6MUU - chains A and E of the 7 polymer chains in the assembly; structure by electron microscopy, 3.00 A resolution.

== Chain A ==
Molecule: Uncharacterized protein Csm1
From: Thermococcus onnurineus
UniProt: B6YWB8 (B6YWB8_THEON); numbering as in UniProt (aligned over 1-777)
Amino-acid sequence (791 residues; numbered -13 to 777; the number before each row is that of its first residue; numbers below 1 keep their minus sign (Met-13 is residue -13)):
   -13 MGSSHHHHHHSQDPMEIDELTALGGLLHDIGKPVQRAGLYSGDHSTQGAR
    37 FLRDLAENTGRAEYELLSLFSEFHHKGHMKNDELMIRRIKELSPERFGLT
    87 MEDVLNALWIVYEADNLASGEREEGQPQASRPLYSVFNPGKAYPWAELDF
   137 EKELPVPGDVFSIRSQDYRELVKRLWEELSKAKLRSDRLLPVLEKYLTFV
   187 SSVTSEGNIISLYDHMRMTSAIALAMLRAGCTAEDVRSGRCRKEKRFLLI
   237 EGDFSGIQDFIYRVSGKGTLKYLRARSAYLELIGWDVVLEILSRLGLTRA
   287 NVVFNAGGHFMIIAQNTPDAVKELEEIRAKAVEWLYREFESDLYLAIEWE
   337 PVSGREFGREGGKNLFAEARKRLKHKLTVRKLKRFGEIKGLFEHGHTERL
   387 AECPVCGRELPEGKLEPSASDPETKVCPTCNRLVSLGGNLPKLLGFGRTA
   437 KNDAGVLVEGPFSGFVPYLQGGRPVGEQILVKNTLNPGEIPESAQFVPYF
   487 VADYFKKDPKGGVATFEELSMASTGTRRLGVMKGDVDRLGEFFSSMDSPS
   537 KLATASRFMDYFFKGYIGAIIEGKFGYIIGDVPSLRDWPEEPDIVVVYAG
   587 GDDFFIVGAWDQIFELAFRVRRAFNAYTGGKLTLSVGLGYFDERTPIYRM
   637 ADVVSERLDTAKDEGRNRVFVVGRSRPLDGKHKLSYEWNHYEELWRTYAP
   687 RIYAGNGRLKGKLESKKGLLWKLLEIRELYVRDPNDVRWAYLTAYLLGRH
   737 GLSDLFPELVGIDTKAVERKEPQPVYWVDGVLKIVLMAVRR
Disordered / not traced: -13 to -3
Differences from the reference sequence: initiating methionine (-13); expression tag (-12 to 0)
Bound ions: Zn2+: Cys389, Cys392, Cys413
UniProt features mapped onto this chain:
  - mutagenesis: Asp15 (D15N: Loss of ssDNase activity)
What the authors report for this chain:
  - catalytic residues: His14, Asp15
  - mutagenesis - E107A, E109A/E110A: increased catalytic activity on ssDNA
  - conformationally variable residues (order/disorder transition): Glu107 to Ala115
  - mutagenesis - H14A/D15A, K18A, H60A/H61A, D101A, R108A: abolished catalytic activity on ssDNA

== Chain E ==
Molecule: Uncharacterized protein Csm4
From: Thermococcus onnurineus
UniProt: B6YWC1 (B6YWC1_THEON); numbering as in UniProt (aligned over 1-289)
Amino-acid sequence (289 residues; each row starts with the number of its first residue):
     1 MPKFIAVKLIPKGPFRDIPRADTLFGAIGNAISAIHGQSAVEELVDAFVG
    51 GARISSAFPYSGDTYYLPKPLSVEPALEGILTGLDEEERYTTAKRLRKAK
   101 YLDLKNFELALRLRPFTIPEEIPYARVDVPRVVLDRVTQDSSIYFWEEIR
   151 FREKSGVYFLYSGPREVFDGYIAPAMRFLGDTGIGGKSTWGAGLFEVEFH
   201 EMKIDAPGSEYSVTLSNALPTKTPVLWRLLRKGGWSFGRRKPRMTFIAEG
   251 SIVKNDPGGMERLELGLSHEVYVYGLTFPLGVELPEGLE
Disordered / not traced: 1, 287-289
What the authors report for this chain:
  - mutagenesis - Y144A, W235A: unchanged catalytic activity

== Interface between chain A and chain E ==
Pairs across the interface (47; chain A residue first):
  Arg249(A) - Arg243(E)
  Glu326(A) - Arg231(E)  salt bridge
  Ser327(A) - Arg231(E)
  His361(A) - Pro75(E)  hydrogen bond (side chain-backbone)
  Leu368(A) - Leu71(E)  hydrophobic
  Leu368(A) - Glu74(E)
  Leu368(A) - Pro75(E)
  Leu368(A) - Leu226(E)  hydrophobic
  Leu368(A) - Trp227(E)  hydrogen bond (backbone-backbone)
  Lys369(A) - Val225(E)  hydrogen bond (side chain-backbone)
  Lys369(A) - Leu226(E)
  Lys369(A) - Trp227(E)
  Arg370(A) - Trp227(E)
  Arg370(A) - Leu229(E)
  Phe371(A) - Leu229(E)  hydrophobic
  Gly372(A) - Trp227(E)
  Leu377(A) - Leu229(E)  hydrophobic
  Leu377(A) - Thr245(E)  hydrogen bond (backbone-side chain)
  Phe378(A) - Pro220(E)  hydrophobic
  Phe378(A) - Pro224(E)
  Phe378(A) - Leu229(E)  hydrophobic
  Phe378(A) - Thr245(E)
  His380(A) - Glu261(E)  salt bridge
  His382(A) - Pro242(E)
  His382(A) - Leu263(E)
  Leu386(A) - Arg240(E)
  Glu388(A) - Arg240(E)  salt bridge
  Glu388(A) - Arg243(E)  salt bridge
  Gly393(A) - Arg243(E)  hydrogen bond (backbone-side chain)
  Glu395(A) - Arg240(E)  salt bridge
  Glu395(A) - Pro242(E)
  Glu395(A) - Arg243(E)  hydrogen bond (side chain-backbone)
  Arg524(A) - Glu87(E)
  Arg524(A) - Thr91(E)
  Gly526(A) - Tyr90(E)  hydrogen bond (backbone-side chain)
  Glu527(A) - Tyr90(E)
  Asp628(A) - Ile143(E)
  Asp628(A) - Phe145(E)
  Arg630(A) - Phe145(E)
  Thr631(A) - Phe145(E)
  Tyr634(A) - Glu147(E)
  Arg635(A) - Arg126(E)
  Arg635(A) - Asp128(E)  salt bridge
  Arg635(A) - Glu147(E)  salt bridge
  Val639(A) - Asp128(E)
  Asp645(A) - Lys98(E)  salt bridge
  Arg652(A) - Lys94(E)
Other interface residues (no listed pair), chain A (35 interface residues in all): Tyr322, Lys357, Thr364, Val365, Ala387, Pro632, Leu664
Other interface residues (no listed pair), chain E (30 interface residues in all): Glu78, Glu121, Met244, Phe246

== Summary ==
35 residues of chain A face 30 of chain E across their interface, with 7 hydrogen bonds and 8 salt bridges.
Polar contacts include Glu326(A)-Arg231(E), His380(A)-Glu261(E) and Glu388(A)-Arg240(E). The paper reports
catalytic residues His14(A) and Asp15(A); H14A/D15A, K18A and H60A/H61A of chain A, among others, abolish
catalytic activity on ssDNA; 9 substitutions were tested in all.
Chain A is Uncharacterized protein Csm1 and chain E is Uncharacterized protein Csm4, both from Thermococcus
onnurineus; the structure, Cryo-EM structure of Csm-crRNA binary complex in type III-A CRISPR-Cas system, was
determined by electron microscopy, deposited together with 6MUA, 6MUR, 6MUS and 6MUT.
